Entry 5WNQ (X-ray diffraction, 3.50 A resolution); this record covers chains A and M of the 21 polymer chains in the assembly.

== Chain A ==
Molecule: 16S Ribosomal RNA rRNA
Organism: Thermus thermophilus HB8
Sequence (1522 nucleotides; each row starts with the number of its first residue; note: 42 numbers in that range are skipped by the numbering (no residue carries them; nothing is unmodelled there); a row labelled like 190A-190L holds insertion residues (190A, then the next letters in order); numbering starts at 0):
     0 UUUGUUGGAG AGUUUGAUCC UGGCUCAGGG UGAACGCUGG CGGCGUGCCU AAGACAUGCA
    60 AGUCGUGCGG G
    73 CCGCGGGGUU UU
    88 ACUCCG
    95 UGGUC
   101 AGCGGCGGAC GGGUGAGUAA CGCGUGGGU
  129A G
   130 ACCUACCCGG AAGAGGGGGA CAACCCGGGG AAACUCGGGC UAAUCCCCCA UGUGGACCCG
   190 C
190A-190L CCCUUGGGGUGU
   191 GUCCAAAGGG CUUU
   216 GCCCGCUUCC GGAUGGGCCC GCGUCCCAUC AGCUAGUUGG UGGGGUAAUG GCCCACCAAG
   276 GCGACGACGG GUAGCCGGUC UGAGAGGAUG GCCGGCCACA GGGGCACUGA GACACGGGCC
   336 CCACUCCUAC GGGAGGCAGC AGUUAGGAAU CUUCCGCAAU GGGCGCAAGC CUGACGGAGC
   396 GACGCCGCUU GGAGGAAGAA GCCCUUCGGG GUGUAAACUC CUGAA
   442 CCCGGGACGA AACCCCCGAC GA
   474 GGGGACUGAC GGUACCGGG
   494 GUAAUAGCGC CGGCCAACUC CGUGCCAGCA GCCGCGGUAA UACGGAGGGC GCGAGCGUUA
   554 CCCGGAUUCA CUGGGCGUAA AGGGCGUGUA GGCGGCCUGG GGCGUCCCAU GUGAAAGACC
   614 ACGGCUCAAC CGUGGGGGAG CGUGGGAUAC GCUCAGGCUA GACGGUGGGA GAGGGUGGUG
   674 GAAUUCCCGG AGUAGCGGUG AAAUGCGCAG AUACCGGGAG GAACGCCGAU GGCGAAGGCA
   734 GCCACCUGGU CCACCCGUGA CGCUGAGGCG CGAAAGCGUG GGGAGCAAAC CGGAUUAGAU
   794 ACCCGGGUAG UCCACGCCCU AAACGAUGCG CGCUAGGUCU CUGGGUCU
   848 CCUGGGGGCC GAAGCUAACG CGUUAAGCGC GCCGCCUGGG GAGUACGGCC GCAAGGCUGA
   908 AACUCAAAGG AAUUGACGGG GGCCCGCACA AGCGGUGGAG CAUGUGGUUU AAUUCGAAGX
   968 AACGCGAAGA ACCUUACCAG GCCUUGACAU GCUAGG
 1003A G
  1004 AACCCGGGUG AAAGCCUGGG GUGCCCC
1030A-1030D GCGA
  1031 GGGGAGCCCU AGCACAGGUG CUGCAUGGCC GUCGUCAGCU CGUGCCGUGA GGUGUUGGGU
  1091 UAAGUCCCGC AACGAGCGCA ACCCCCGCCG UUAGUUGCCA GCGGUUCGGC CGGGCACUCU
  1151 AACGGGACUG CCCGCGAAA
  1171 GCGGGAGGAA GGAGGGGACG ACGUCUGGUC AGCAUGGCCC UUACGGCCUG GGCGACACAC
  1231 GUGCUACAAU GCCCACUACA AAGCGAUGCC ACCCGGCAAC GGGGAGCUAA UCGCAAAAAG
  1291 GUGGGCCCAG UUCGGAUUGG GGUCUGCAAC CCGACCCCAU GAAGCCGGAA UCGCUAGUAA
  1351 UCGCGGAUCA G
 1361A C
  1362 CAUGCCGCGG UGAAUACGUU CCCGGGCCUU GUACACACXG CCXGUXACGC CAUGGGAGCG
  1422 GGCUCUACCC GAAGUCGCCG GG
  1446 AGCCUACGGG
  1459 CAGGCGCCGA GGGUAGGGCC CGUGACUGGG GCGAAGUCGU AACAAGGUAG CUGUACCGGA
  1519 AGGUGCGGCU GGAUCCACUC CUUUCU
Not modelled in the structure: 0-4, 1534-1538
Glycans and other covalent adducts: covalent link U82/5MC_1400
Modified residues: PSU (pseudouridine-5'-monophosphate) at position 516, 7MG (7N-methyl-8-hydroguanosine-5'-monophosphate) at position 527, M2G (N2-dimethylguanosine-5'-monophosphate) at position 966, 5MC (5-methylcytidine-5'-monophosphate) at position 967, 2MG (2N-methylguanosine-5'-monophosphate) at position 1207, 5MC (5-methylcytidine-5'-monophosphate) at position 1400, 4OC (4n,o2'-methylcytidine-5'-monophosphate) at position 1402, 5MC (5-methylcytidine-5'-monophosphate) at position 1404, 5MC (5-methylcytidine-5'-monophosphate) at position 1407, UR3 (3-methyluridine-5'-monophoshate) at position 1498, MA6 (6N-dimethyladenosine-5'-monophoshate) at position 1518, MA6 (6N-dimethyladenosine-5'-monophoshate) at position 1519, PSU (pseudouridine-5'-monophosphate) at position 1540, PSU (pseudouridine-5'-monophosphate) at position 1541
Construct notes: conflict C1534 (A132811 in 55771382), A1535 (C132812 in 55771382)
Ion coordination: Mg2+ site 1 near U5 (its only coordinating residue here); Mg2+ site 2 near G21 (its only coordinating residue here); Mg2+ site 3 near C48 (its only coordinating residue here); Mg2+ site 4: A59, U387; Mg2+ site 5: G61, G105; Mg2+ site 6: A88, C89; Mg2+ site 7 near C89 (its only coordinating residue here); Mg2+ site 8 near C92 (its only coordinating residue here); Mg2+ site 9 near G107 (its only coordinating residue here); Mg2+ site 10 near G111 (its only coordinating residue here); Mg2+ site 11 near G117 (its only coordinating residue here); Mg2+ site 12: C121, G124, U125; 90 more Mg2+ sites not listed

== Chain M ==
Molecule: 30S ribosomal protein S13
Organism: Thermus thermophilus (strain HB8 / ATCC 27634 / DSM 579)
UniProt: P80377 (RS13_THET8); numbering as in UniProt (aligned over 2-119)
Amino-acid sequence (118 residues; numbered 2 to 119; the number before each row is that of its first residue):
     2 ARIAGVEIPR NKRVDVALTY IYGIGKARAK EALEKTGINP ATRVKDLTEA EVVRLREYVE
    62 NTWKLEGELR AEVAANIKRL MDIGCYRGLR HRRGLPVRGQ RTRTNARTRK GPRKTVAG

== Interface between chain A and chain M ==
Pairs across the interface (87):
  G947(A) / Arg-108(M)  phosphate contact
  G947(A) / Thr-109(M)  hydrogen bond to the phosphate
  C948(A) / Asn-106(M)  base contact
  C948(A) / Ala-107(M)  phosphate contact
  C948(A) / Arg-108(M)  hydrogen bond to the phosphate
  C948(A) / Thr-109(M)  hydrogen bond to the phosphate
  A949(A) / Gln-101(M)  phosphate contact
  A949(A) / Asn-106(M)  hydrogen bond to the base
  U950(A) / Arg-102(M)  salt bridge to the phosphate
  U950(A) / Thr-105(M)  hydrogen bond to the base
  U950(A) / Asn-106(M)  base contact
  G951(A) / Arg-102(M)  salt bridge to the phosphate
  G951(A) / Thr-105(M)  base contact
  U952(A) / Arg-104(M)  salt bridge to the phosphate
  U952(A) / Thr-105(M)  base contact
  G953(A) / Arg-104(M)  salt bridge to the phosphate
  G954(A) / Arg-104(M)  hydrogen bond to the base
  A1225(A) / Arg-102(M)  phosphate contact
  A1225(A) / Thr-103(M)  hydrogen bond to the phosphate
  A1225(A) / Arg-104(M)  phosphate contact
  C1226(A) / Arg-91(M)  salt bridge to the phosphate
  C1226(A) / Leu-96(M)  phosphate contact
  C1226(A) / Thr-103(M)  hydrogen bond to the phosphate
  C1226(A) / Arg-104(M)  base contact
  C1226(A) / Lys-111(M)  hydrogen bond to the sugar
  A1227(A) / Leu-96(M)  phosphate contact
  A1227(A) / Lys-111(M)  salt bridge to the phosphate
  A1227(A) / Lys-115(M)  hydrogen bond to the phosphate
  A1227(A) / Val-117(M)  sugar contact
  C1228(A) / Arg-104(M)  hydrogen bond to the base
  C1228(A) / Arg-108(M)  salt bridge to the phosphate
  C1228(A) / Lys-111(M)  salt bridge to the phosphate
  C1228(A) / Arg-114(M)  phosphate contact
  C1228(A) / Lys-115(M)  salt bridge to the phosphate
  C1228(A) / Thr-116(M)  hydrogen bond to the phosphate
  C1228(A) / Val-117(M)  hydrogen bond to the sugar
  A1229(A) / Arg-104(M)  base contact
  A1229(A) / Thr-105(M)  base contact
  A1229(A) / Arg-114(M)  salt bridge to the phosphate
  A1229(A) / Thr-116(M)  hydrogen bond to the phosphate
  C1230(A) / Thr-105(M)  base contact
  G1295(A) / Arg-14(M)  hydrogen bond to the sugar
  C1296(A) / Arg-14(M)  sugar contact
  C1296(A) / Arg-44(M)  salt bridge to the phosphate
  C1297(A) / Arg-44(M)  salt bridge to the phosphate
  U1301(A) / Tyr-21(M)  hydrogen bond to the phosphate
  U1302(A) / Arg-14(M)  hydrogen bond to the base
  U1302(A) / Val-17(M)  phosphate contact
  U1302(A) / Tyr-21(M)  hydrogen bond to the phosphate
  A1306(A) / Thr-109(M)  hydrogen bond to the sugar
  U1307(A) / Gln-101(M)  hydrogen bond to the phosphate
  U1307(A) / Thr-109(M)  sugar contact
  U1307(A) / Arg-110(M)  phosphate contact
  U1308(A) / His-92(M)  hydrogen bond to the phosphate
  U1308(A) / Pro-97(M)  phosphate contact
  U1308(A) / Val-98(M)  hydrogen bond to the phosphate
  U1308(A) / Arg-99(M)  phosphate contact
  U1308(A) / Gln-101(M)  phosphate contact
  U1308(A) / Arg-110(M)  phosphate contact
  G1309(A) / Val-74(M)  sugar contact
  G1309(A) / Asn-77(M)  hydrogen bond to the phosphate
  G1309(A) / Ile-78(M)  sugar contact
  G1309(A) / Arg-88(M)  salt bridge to the phosphate
  G1309(A) / His-92(M)  salt bridge to the phosphate
  G1309(A) / Arg-99(M)  salt bridge to the phosphate
  G1310(A) / Asn-77(M)  hydrogen bond to the phosphate
  G1310(A) / Arg-80(M)  salt bridge to the phosphate
  G1310(A) / Arg-88(M)  salt bridge to the phosphate
  C1320(A) / Tyr-87(M)  sugar contact
  C1321(A) / Tyr-87(M)  sugar contact
  C1322(A) / Tyr-87(M)  phosphate contact
  G1323(A) / Arg-99(M)  phosphate contact
  G1323(A) / Gly-100(M)  phosphate contact
  C1328(A) / Ala-28(M)  phosphate contact
  C1328(A) / Arg-29(M)  hydrogen bond to the sugar
  A1329(A) / Tyr-23(M)  phosphate contact
  A1329(A) / Gly-24(M)  sugar contact
  A1329(A) / Ile-25(M)  phosphate contact
  A1329(A) / Gly-26(M)  hydrogen bond to the phosphate
  A1329(A) / Lys-27(M)  phosphate contact
  A1329(A) / Ala-28(M)  phosphate contact
  A1329(A) / Arg-29(M)  hydrogen bond to the phosphate
  A1329(A) / Leu-70(M)  sugar contact
  U1330(A) / Ile-22(M)  phosphate contact
  U1330(A) / Tyr-23(M)  phosphate contact
  U1330(A) / Ile-25(M)  phosphate contact
  U1330(A) / Gly-26(M)  phosphate contact
Also at the interface, not in a pair above, chain A (34 interface residues in all): G1224, G1331, A1332
Also at the interface, not in a pair above, chain M (46 interface residues in all): Lys-13, Thr-20, Leu-81, Arg-94, Pro-113

== Summary ==
Chain A and chain M form an interface of 34 and 46 residues respectively; the contacts include 27 hydrogen
bonds and 17 salt bridges. Polar contacts include A949(A)/Asn-106(M), U950(A)/Thr-105(M) and
G954(A)/Arg-104(M). A59(A) and U387(A) form the Mg2+ site 4.
Chain A is 16S Ribosomal RNA rRNA (Thermus thermophilus HB8) and chain M is 30S ribosomal protein S13 (Thermus
thermophilus (strain HB8 / ATCC 27634 / DSM 579)); the structure, Crystal Structure of 30S ribosomal subunit
from Thermus thermophilus, was determined by X-ray diffraction (same publication as 5WNP, 5WNR, 5WNS, 5WNT,
5WNU and 5WNV).
